Entry 7UCG (electron microscopy, 3.50 A resolution); this record covers chains G and L of the 18 polymer chains in the assembly.

# Chain G
Molecule: Envelope glycoprotein gp160
Organism: Human immunodeficiency virus 1
Reference sequence: Q202J5 (Q202J5_9HIV1); the construct lacks a stretch of the UniProt sequence and is renumbered around it, so the offset changes along the chain: 27-184 = UniProt 28-185; 190-309 = UniProt 195-314; 312-321 = UniProt 315-324; 322-394 = UniProt 326-398; 1 more segments
Chain sequence (507 residues; numbered -4 to 505 plus 10 insertion-coded residues; 13 numbers in that range are skipped by the numbering (no residue carries them; nothing is unmodelled there); the number before each row is that of its first residue; a row labelled like 184A-184I holds insertion residues (184A, then the next letters in order); numbers below 1 keep their minus sign (Met-4 is residue -4)):
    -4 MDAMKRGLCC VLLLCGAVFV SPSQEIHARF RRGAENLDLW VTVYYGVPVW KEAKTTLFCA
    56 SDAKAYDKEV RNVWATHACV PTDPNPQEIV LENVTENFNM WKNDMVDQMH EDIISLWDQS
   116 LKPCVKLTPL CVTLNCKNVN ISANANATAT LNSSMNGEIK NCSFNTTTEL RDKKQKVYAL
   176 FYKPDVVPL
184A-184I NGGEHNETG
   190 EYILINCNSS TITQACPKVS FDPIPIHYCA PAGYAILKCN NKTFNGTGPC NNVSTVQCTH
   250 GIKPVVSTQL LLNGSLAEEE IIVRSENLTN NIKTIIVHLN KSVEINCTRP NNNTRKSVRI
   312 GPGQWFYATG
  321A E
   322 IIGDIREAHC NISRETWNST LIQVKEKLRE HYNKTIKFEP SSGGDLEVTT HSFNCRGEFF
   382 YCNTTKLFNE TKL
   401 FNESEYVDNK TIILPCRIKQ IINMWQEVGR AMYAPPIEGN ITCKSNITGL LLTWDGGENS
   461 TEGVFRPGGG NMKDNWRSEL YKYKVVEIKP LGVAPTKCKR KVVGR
Disordered / not traced: -4 to 32, 136-151, 184A-184I, 401-408, 505
Differences from the reference sequence: initiating methionine (-4); expression tag (-3 to 26); conflict Gly28 (Val29 in Q202J5), Ala29 (Val30 in Q202J5), Glu30 (Gly31 in Q202J5), Arg66 (His67 in Q202J5), Asn295 (Lys300 in Q202J5), Trp316 (Thr319 in Q202J5), Asn384 (Asp388 in Q202J5), Cys498 (Ser496 in Q202J5)
Disulfide bonds: Cys54-Cys74, Cys119-Cys205, Cys126-Cys196, Cys131-Cys157, Cys218-Cys247, Cys228-Cys239, Cys296-Cys331, Cys376-Cys443, Cys383-Cys416
Glycans and other covalent adducts: N-acetylglucosamine (NAG) linked to Asn88, Asn156, Asn160, Asn197, Asn234, Asn241, Asn276, Asn295, Asn301, Asn339, Asn384, Asn390, Asn446; glycan linked to Asn262, Asn332

# Chain L
Molecule: 10-1074 light chain
Organism: Homo sapiens
Chain sequence (216 residues; each row starts with the number of its first residue):
     6 SYVRPLSVAL GETARISCGR QALGSRAVQW YQHRPGQAPI LLIYNNQDRP SGIPERFSGT
    66 PDINFGTRAT LTISGVEAGD EADYYCHMWD SRSGFSWSFG GATRLTVLGQ PKAAPSVFIF
   126 PPSDEQLKSG TASVVCLLNN FYPREAKVQW KVDNALQSGN SQESVTEQDS KDSTYSLSST
   186 LTLSKADYEK HKVYACEVTH QGLSSPVTKS FNRGEC
Disordered / not traced: 6-7, 113-221
Disulfide bonds: Cys23-Cys91

# How chain G and chain L interact
Pairs across the interface (8):
  Ile322(G) - Arg97(L)  hydrogen bond (backbone-side chain)
  Ile323(G) - Arg97(L)
  Gly324(G) - Gly29(L)
  Gly324(G) - Arg97(L)
  Asp325(G) - Gly29(L)
  Asp325(G) - Ser30(L)  hydrogen bond (side chain-backbone)
  Asp325(G) - Ser96(L)
  Ile326(G) - Arg97(L)
Other interface residues (no listed pair), chain G (6 interface residues in all): Asn135
Other interface residues (no listed pair), chain L (6 interface residues in all): Leu28, Phe70

# Summary
The chain G/chain L interface involves 6 residues from each chain, with 2 hydrogen bonds. Polar pairs include
Ile322(G)-Arg97(L) and Asp325(G)-Ser30(L). Covalently linked N-acetylglucosamine: at Asn88(G), Asn156(G),
Asn160(G), Asn197(G), Asn234(G) and Asn241(G) and 7 more.
Chain G is Envelope glycoprotein gp160 (Human immunodeficiency virus 1) and chain L is 10-1074 light chain
(Homo sapiens); the structure, Structure of the DU422 SOSIP.664 trimer in complex with neutralizing antibody
Fab fragments 10-1074 and BG24, was determined by electron microscopy together with 7UCE and 7UCF from the
same study.
